Entry 8HGO (electron microscopy, 3.31 A resolution); this record covers chains A and C of the 3 polymer chains in the assembly.

Chain A:
Protein: Epidermal growth factor receptor
From: Homo sapiens
Notes: EC 2.7.10.1
UniProtKB: P00533 (EGFR_HUMAN); residue numbers follow UniProt; this construct covers 1-683
Chain sequence (736 residues; row label = number of the first residue in the row):
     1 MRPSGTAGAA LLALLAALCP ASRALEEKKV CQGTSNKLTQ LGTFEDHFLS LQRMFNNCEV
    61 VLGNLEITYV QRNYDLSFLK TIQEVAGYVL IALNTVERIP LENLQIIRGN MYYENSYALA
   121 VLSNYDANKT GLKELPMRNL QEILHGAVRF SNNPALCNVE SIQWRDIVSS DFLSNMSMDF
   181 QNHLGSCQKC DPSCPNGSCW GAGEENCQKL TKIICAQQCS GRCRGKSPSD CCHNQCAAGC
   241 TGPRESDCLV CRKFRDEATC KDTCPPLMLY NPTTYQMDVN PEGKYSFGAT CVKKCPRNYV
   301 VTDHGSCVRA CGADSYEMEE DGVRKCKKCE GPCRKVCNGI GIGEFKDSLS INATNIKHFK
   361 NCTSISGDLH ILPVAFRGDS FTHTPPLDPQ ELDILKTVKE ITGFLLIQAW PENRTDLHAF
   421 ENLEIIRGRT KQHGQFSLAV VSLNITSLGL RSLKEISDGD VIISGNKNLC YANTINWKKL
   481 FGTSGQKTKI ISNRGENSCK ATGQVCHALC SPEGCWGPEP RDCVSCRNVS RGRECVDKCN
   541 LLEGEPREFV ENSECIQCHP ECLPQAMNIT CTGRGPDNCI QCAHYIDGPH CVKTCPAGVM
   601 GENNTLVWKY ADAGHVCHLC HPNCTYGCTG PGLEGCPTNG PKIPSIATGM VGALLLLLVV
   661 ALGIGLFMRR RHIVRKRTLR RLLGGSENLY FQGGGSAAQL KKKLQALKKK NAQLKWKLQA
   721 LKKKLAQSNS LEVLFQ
Disordered / not traced: 1-26, 595-736
Construct notes: expression tag (684-736)
Curated features (UniProtKB/Swiss-Prot):
  - modified residue: Ser229 (Phosphoserine), Thr678 (Phosphothreonine)
  - glycosylation (N-linked (GlcNAc...) asparagine): Asn56 (complex), Asn73, Asn128, Asn175, Asn196, Asn352, Asn361, Asn413, Asn444, Asn528, Asn568, Asn603, Asn623 (high mannose)
  - natural variant: Val30 to Arg297 (deletion: Variant EGFR vIII), Gly428 (G428D: In NNCIS)
  - mutagenesis: Tyr275 (Y275A: Strongly reduced autophosphorylation and activation of downstream kinases; when associated with A-309), Phe287 (F287A: Strongly reduced autophosphorylation and activation of downstream kinases; when associated with A-309), Arg309 (R309S: Strongly reduced autophosphorylation and activation of downstream kinases; when associated with A-275. Strongly reduced autophosphorylation and activation of downstream kinases ...), Arg429 (R429E: Abolishes autophosphorylation and activation of downstream kinases), Asp587 to His590 (Decreases intramolecular interactions and facilitates EGF binding), Asp587 (D587A: Increased EGF binding; when associated with A-590 and A-609), His590 (H590A: Increased EGF binding; when associated with A-587; A-590 and A-609), Lys609 (K609A: Decreases intramolecular interactions and facilitates EGF binding. Increased EGF binding; when associated with A-587; A-590 and A-609)
Cystine bridges: Cys31-Cys58, Cys157-Cys187, Cys190-Cys199, Cys194-Cys207, Cys215-Cys223, Cys219-Cys231, Cys232-Cys240, Cys236-Cys248, Cys251-Cys260, Cys264-Cys291, Cys295-Cys307, Cys311-Cys326, Cys329-Cys333, Cys337-Cys362, Cys470-Cys499, Cys506-Cys515, Cys510-Cys523, Cys526-Cys535, Cys539-Cys555, Cys558-Cys571, Cys562-Cys579, Cys582-Cys591
Covalent attachments: N-acetylglucosamine (NAG) linked to Asn56, Asn175, Asn352

Chain C:
Protein: Epidermal growth factor
From: Homo sapiens
UniProtKB: P01133 (EGF_HUMAN); residues 1-53 here correspond to UniProt positions 971-1023 (UniProt number = residue number + 970)
Chain sequence (57 residues; numbered -3 to 53; the number before each row is that of its first residue; numbers below 1 keep their minus sign (Gly-3 is residue -3)):
    -3 GPTANSDSEC PLSHDGYCLH DGVCMYIEAL DKYACNCVVG YIGERCQYRD LKWWELR
Disordered / not traced: -3 to 4, 52-53
Construct notes: expression tag (-3 to 0)
Cystine bridges: Cys6-Cys20, Cys14-Cys31, Cys33-Cys42

Chain A / chain C interface:
Contacting residue pairs (56):
  Ser35(A) - Glu40(C)
  Asn36(A) - Ile38(C)
  Asn36(A) - Gly39(C)
  Leu38(A) - Ile23(C)  hydrophobic
  Leu38(A) - Lys28(C)
  Leu38(A) - Ala30(C)
  Thr39(A) - Cys31(C)
  Thr39(A) - Cys33(C)
  Thr39(A) - Gly39(C)  hydrogen bond (side chain-backbone)
  Thr39(A) - Glu40(C)  hydrogen bond (side chain-backbone)
  Gln40(A) - Cys31(C)  hydrogen bond (backbone-backbone)
  Gln40(A) - Asn32(C)
  Gln40(A) - Cys33(C)  hydrogen bond (backbone-backbone)
  Leu41(A) - Cys33(C)  hydrophobic
  Leu41(A) - Tyr37(C)
  Leu41(A) - Ile38(C)  hydrophobic
  Gly42(A) - Asn32(C)
  Gly42(A) - Cys33(C)  hydrogen bond (backbone-backbone)
  Asp46(A) - Val35(C)
  Arg53(A) - Asp46(C)  salt bridge
  Arg53(A) - Trp49(C)
  Met54(A) - Lys48(C)
  Tyr69(A) - Ile23(C)
  Leu93(A) - Ile23(C)  hydrophobic
  Leu93(A) - Leu26(C)  hydrophobic
  Leu122(A) - Leu26(C)  hydrophobic
  Ser123(A) - Ala25(C)
  Ser123(A) - Leu26(C)
  Tyr125(A) - Ala25(C)
  Asn152(A) - Ala25(C)
  Leu349(A) - Arg41(C)
  His370(A) - Tyr44(C)
  Leu372(A) - Gln43(C)
  Pro373(A) - His16(C)
  Val374(A) - Leu15(C)  hydrophobic
  Arg377(A) - Leu15(C)
  Asp379(A) - Gly12(C)
  Asp379(A) - Arg41(C)  salt bridge
  Ser380(A) - Asp11(C)
  Phe381(A) - Ser9(C)
  Phe381(A) - His10(C)
  Phe381(A) - Asp11(C)
  Phe381(A) - Tyr13(C)  hydrophobic
  Gln408(A) - His16(C)
  Gln408(A) - Gln43(C)
  Gln408(A) - Arg45(C)
  Gln432(A) - Leu47(C)
  His433(A) - Ile38(C)
  His433(A) - Lys48(C)
  Phe436(A) - Leu47(C)
  Phe436(A) - Lys48(C)
  Ala439(A) - Leu47(C)  hydrophobic
  Ile462(A) - Leu47(C)
  Ser464(A) - Glu51(C)  hydrogen bond (side chain-backbone)
  Gly465(A) - Glu51(C)
  Lys489(A) - Lys48(C)
Also at the interface, not in a pair above, chain A (41 interface residues in all): Gln32, Lys37, Tyr113, Leu406, Gln435, Val441, Ser442
Also at the interface, not in a pair above, chain C (31 interface residues in all): Val34, Cys42

Summary:
Chain A and chain C form an interface of 41 and 31 residues respectively; the contacts include 6 hydrogen
bonds and 2 salt bridges. Polar pairs include Arg53(A)-Asp46(C), Asp379(A)-Arg41(C) and Thr39(A)-Gly39(C).
N-acetylglucosamine is covalently linked to Asn56(A), Asn175(A) and Asn352(A).
Here chain A is Epidermal growth factor receptor and chain C is Epidermal growth factor, both from Homo
sapiens. Entry 8HGO (The EGF-bound EGFR/HER2 ectodomain complex) was determined by electron microscopy,
deposited together with 8HGS and 8HGP.
